Entry 6ALF (electron microscopy, 4.10 A resolution (low resolution: residue-level contacts below are approximate; hydrogen-bond / salt-bridge calls are withheld)); this record covers chains A and I of the 8 polymer chains in the assembly.

# Chain A
Molecule: 29-nt DNA strand
Sequence (29 nucleotides; numbered 1 to 29; the number before each row is that of its first residue):
     1 GGGCTACCTCTCCATGACGGCGAATACCC
Disordered / not traced: 7-13

# Chain I
Protein: DNA-directed RNA polymerase subunit beta
Organism: Escherichia coli (strain K12)
Notes: EC 2.7.7.6
UniProtKB: P0A8V2 (RPOB_ECOLI); residues 1-1342 here = UniProt positions 1-1342
Amino-acid sequence (1342 residues; numbered 1 to 1342; the number before each row is that of its first residue):
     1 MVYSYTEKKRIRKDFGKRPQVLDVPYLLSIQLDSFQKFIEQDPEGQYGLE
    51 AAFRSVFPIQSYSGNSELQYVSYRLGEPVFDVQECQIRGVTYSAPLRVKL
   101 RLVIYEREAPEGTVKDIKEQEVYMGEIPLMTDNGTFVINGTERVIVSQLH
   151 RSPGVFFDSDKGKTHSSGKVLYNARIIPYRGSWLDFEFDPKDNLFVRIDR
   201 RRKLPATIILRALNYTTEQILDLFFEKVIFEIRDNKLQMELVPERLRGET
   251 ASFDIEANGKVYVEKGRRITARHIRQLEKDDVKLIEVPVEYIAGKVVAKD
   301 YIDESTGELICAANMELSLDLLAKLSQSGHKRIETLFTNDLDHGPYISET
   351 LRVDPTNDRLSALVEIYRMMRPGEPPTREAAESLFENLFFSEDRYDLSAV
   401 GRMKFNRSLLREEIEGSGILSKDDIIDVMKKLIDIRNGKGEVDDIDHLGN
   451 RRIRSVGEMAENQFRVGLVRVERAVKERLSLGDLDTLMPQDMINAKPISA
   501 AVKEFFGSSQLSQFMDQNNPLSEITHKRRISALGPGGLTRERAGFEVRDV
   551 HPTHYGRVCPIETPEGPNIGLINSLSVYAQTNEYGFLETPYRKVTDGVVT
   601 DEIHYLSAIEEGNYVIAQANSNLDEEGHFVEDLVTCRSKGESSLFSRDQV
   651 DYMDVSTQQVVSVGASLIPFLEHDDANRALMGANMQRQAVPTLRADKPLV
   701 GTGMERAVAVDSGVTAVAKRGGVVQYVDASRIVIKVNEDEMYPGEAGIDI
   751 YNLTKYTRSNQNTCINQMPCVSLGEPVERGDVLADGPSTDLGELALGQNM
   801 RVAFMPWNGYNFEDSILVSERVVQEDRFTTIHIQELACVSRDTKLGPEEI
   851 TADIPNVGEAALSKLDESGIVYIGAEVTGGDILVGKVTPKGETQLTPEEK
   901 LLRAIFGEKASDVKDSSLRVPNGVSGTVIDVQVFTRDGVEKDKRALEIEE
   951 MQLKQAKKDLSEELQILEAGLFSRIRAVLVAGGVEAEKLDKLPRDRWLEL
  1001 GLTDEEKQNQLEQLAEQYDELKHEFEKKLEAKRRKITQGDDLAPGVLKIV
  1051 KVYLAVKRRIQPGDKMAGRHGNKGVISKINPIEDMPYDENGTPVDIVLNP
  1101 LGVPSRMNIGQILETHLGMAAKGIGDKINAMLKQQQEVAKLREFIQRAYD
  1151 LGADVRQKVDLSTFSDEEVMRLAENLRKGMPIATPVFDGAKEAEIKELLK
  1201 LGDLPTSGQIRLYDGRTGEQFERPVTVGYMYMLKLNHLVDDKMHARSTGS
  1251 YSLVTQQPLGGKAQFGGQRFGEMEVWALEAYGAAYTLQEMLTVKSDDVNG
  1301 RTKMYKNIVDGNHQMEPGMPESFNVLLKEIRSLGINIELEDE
Disordered / not traced: 1, 891-914, 1342
Curated features (UniProtKB/Swiss-Prot):
  - modified residue (N6-acetyllysine): Lys1022, Lys1200
  - mutagenesis: Ile561 (I561S: Resistant to antibiotics salinamide A and B), Ile569 (I569S: Resistant to antibiotics salinamide A and B), Ala665 (A665E: Resistant to antibiotics salinamide A and B), Asp675 (D675A/G: Resistant to antibiotics salinamide A and B), Asn677 (N677H/K: Resistant to antibiotics salinamide A and B), Leu680 (L680M: Resistant to antibiotics salinamide A and B), Glu813 (E813K: Disrupts the enzyme's active center)

# Interface between chain A and chain I
Contacting residue pairs - 13 pairs, chain A then chain I:
  DA14(A) - Asp199(I)
  DT15(A) - Trp183(I)
  DT15(A) - Asp199(I)
  DT15(A) - Arg200(I)
  DG16(A) - Arg151(I)
  DG16(A) - Arg175(I)
  DG16(A) - Arg200(I)
  DG16(A) - Ile445(I)
  DG16(A) - Arg451(I)
  DG16(A) - Gly537(I)
  DG16(A) - Leu538(I)
  DG16(A) - Val547(I)
  DA17(A) - Arg542(I)
Also at the interface, not in a pair above, chain A (5 interface residues in all): DG19
Also at the interface, not in a pair above, chain I (16 interface residues in all): Lys163, Gly181, Arg201, Asp446, Thr539

# In short
5 residues of chain A and 16 residues of chain I are in contact. From UniProt: 7 mutagenesis sites on chain I.
Chain A is a 29-nt DNA strand and chain I is DNA-directed RNA polymerase subunit beta (Escherichia coli
(strain K12)); the structure, CryoEM structure of crosslinked E.coli RNA polymerase elongation complex, was
determined by electron microscopy together with 6ALG and 6ALH from the same study.
